Entry 8UPK (electron microscopy, 3.75 A resolution); this record covers chains A and B.

Chain A (and B):
Molecule: Bacteriophytochrome (Light-regulated signal transduction histidine kinase)
Source organism: Stigmatella aurantiaca
Notes: chain B of this document is another copy of the same molecule, construct and numbering; everything in this record applies to it too
UniProt: A0A1H7ZJA8 (A0A1H7ZJA8_STIAU); numbering as in UniProt (aligned over 1-747)
Chain sequence (747 residues; numbered 1 to 747; the number before each row is that of its first residue):
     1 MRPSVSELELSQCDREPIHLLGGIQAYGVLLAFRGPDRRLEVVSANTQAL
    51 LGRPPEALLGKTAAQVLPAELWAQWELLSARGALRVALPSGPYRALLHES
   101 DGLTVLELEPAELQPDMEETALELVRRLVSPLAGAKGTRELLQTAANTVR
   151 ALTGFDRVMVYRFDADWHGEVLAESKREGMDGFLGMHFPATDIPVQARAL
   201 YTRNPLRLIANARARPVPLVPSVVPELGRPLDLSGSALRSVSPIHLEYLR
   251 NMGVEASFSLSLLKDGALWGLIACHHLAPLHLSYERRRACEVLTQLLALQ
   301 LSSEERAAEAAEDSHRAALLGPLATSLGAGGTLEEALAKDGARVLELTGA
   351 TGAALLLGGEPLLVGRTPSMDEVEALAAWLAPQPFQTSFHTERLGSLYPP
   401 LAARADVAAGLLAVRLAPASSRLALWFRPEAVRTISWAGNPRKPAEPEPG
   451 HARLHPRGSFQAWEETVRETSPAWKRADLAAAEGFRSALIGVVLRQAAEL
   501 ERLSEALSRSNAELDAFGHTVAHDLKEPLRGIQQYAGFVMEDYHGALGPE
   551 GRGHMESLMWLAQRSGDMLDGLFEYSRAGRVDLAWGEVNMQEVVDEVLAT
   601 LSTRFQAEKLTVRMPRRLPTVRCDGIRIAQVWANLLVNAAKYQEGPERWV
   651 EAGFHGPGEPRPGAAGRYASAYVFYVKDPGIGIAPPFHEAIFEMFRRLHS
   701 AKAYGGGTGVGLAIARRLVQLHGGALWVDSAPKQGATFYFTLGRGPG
Disordered / not traced: 1-8
Covalently attached groups: biliverdine ix alpha (BLA) linked to C13
Residues lining bound ligands: biliverdine ix alpha (BLA): Q12, I18, M159, Y161, F188, T191, D192, I193, P194, A197, Y201, R207, R239, V241, I244, H245, Y248, M252, S257, S259, L271, A273, H275, L454, P456, R457
From the paper describing this entry:
  - conformationally variable residues (helix shift): F485

How chain A and chain B interact:
Pairs across the interface - 56 pairs, chain A then chain B:
  R81(A) with M117(B)
  E119(A) with R81(B), salt bridge
  A121(A) with L122(B)
  L122(A) with A121(B), hydrophobic; L122(B); R288(B)
  R126(A) with R288(B); E291(B), salt bridge; V292(B)
  V129(A) with Q295(B); L296(B)
  S130(A) with Q295(B)
  A133(A) with L299(B)
  R288(A) with E123(B), salt bridge; R126(B)
  E291(A) with R126(B)
  Q295(A) with V129(B)
  L296(A) with V129(B), hydrophobic; L296(B), hydrophobic
  L299(A) with L132(B); Q300(B)
  S303(A) with Q300(B), hydrogen bond; S303(B)
  E304(A) with R306(B), salt bridge
  R306(A) with K136(B)
  A307(A) with S303(B); A307(B), hydrophobic
  A310(A) with A307(B); A310(B)
  A311(A) with A310(B)
  S314(A) with A310(B); D313(B), hydrogen bond
  T325(A) with S487(B)
  A488(A) with G321(B)
  L489(A) with A324(B), hydrophobic
  V493(A) with V492(B), hydrophobic; R495(B)
  Q496(A) with R495(B), hydrogen bond (backbone-side chain); E499(B)
  A497(A) with R495(B)
  E499(A) with E499(B)
  L500(A) with E499(B), hydrogen bond (backbone-side chain)
  L503(A) with R502(B), hydrogen bond (backbone-side chain)
  L507(A) with R502(B); A506(B), hydrophobic
  S510(A) with R509(B), hydrogen bond (backbone-side chain)
  E513(A) with R509(B), salt bridge; E513(B)
  L514(A) with R509(B); E513(B)
  F517(A) with E513(B)
  A546(A) with A546(B)
  G551(A) with E541(B)
  H554(A) with E541(B)
  L558(A) with Q534(B)
  S565(A) with E527(B)
Other interface residues (no listed pair), chain A (51 interface residues in all): V125, P131, A289, V292, Q300, D313, A317, G328, S504, N511, L547, E550
Other interface residues (no listed pair), chain B (48 interface residues in all): E118, E119, V125, E304, S314, A317, T325, A488, G491, E505, F517, D542, L547

Summary:
Chain A and chain B form an interface of 51 and 48 residues respectively, with 6 hydrogen bonds and 5 salt
bridges. Polar contacts include E119(A)-R81(B), R126(A)-E291(B) and R288(A)-E123(B). Covalently linked
biliverdine ix alpha: at C13(A). From the paper: conformational variability at F485(A).
Both chains are Bacteriophytochrome (Light-regulated signal transduction histidine kinase) (Stigmatella
aurantiaca). Entry 8UPK (Pr/Pfr heterodimer (hybrid) state of Stigmatella aurantiaca bacteriophytochrome 2)
was determined by electron microscopy, deposited together with 8UPH, 8UPM, 8UQI and 8UQK.
